Entry 3WW0 (X-ray diffraction, 2.50 A resolution); this record covers chains A and B.

[Chain A]
Molecule: Protein Hikeshi
From: Homo sapiens
UniProt: Q53FT3 (HIKES_HUMAN); numbering as in UniProt (aligned over 1-197)
Amino-acid sequence (199 residues; row label = number of the first residue in the row; numbers below 1 keep their minus sign (Gly-1 is residue -1)):
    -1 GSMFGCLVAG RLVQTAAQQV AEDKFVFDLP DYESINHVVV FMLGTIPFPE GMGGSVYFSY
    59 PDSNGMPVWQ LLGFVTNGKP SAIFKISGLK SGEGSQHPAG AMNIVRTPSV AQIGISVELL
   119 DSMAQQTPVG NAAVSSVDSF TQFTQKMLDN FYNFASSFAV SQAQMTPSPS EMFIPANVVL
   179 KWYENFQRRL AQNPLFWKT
Not modelled in the structure: 61-63, 88-106
Differences from the reference sequence: expression tag (-1 to 0); engineered mutation Ala97 (Phe in Q53FT3)
Curated features (UniProtKB/Swiss-Prot):
  - region: Val18 to Tyr55 (Required for F-X-F-G repeats-nucleoporins recognition and nuclear import), Gln124 to Ser134 (Flexible linker region involved in nuclear import of HSP70 proteins)
  - natural variant: Val54 (V54L: In HLD13)
  - mutagenesis: Val18 (V18A: Impairs the nuclear migrating activity), Val24 (V24A: Reduces the nuclear migrating activity), Tyr55 (Y55A: Reduces the nuclear migrating activity), Lys77 (K77A: Decreases nuclear import activity of HSPA8. Does not affect the dimer formation. Impairs binding to HSPA8), Val132 to Val135 (Decreases nuclear import activity of HSPA8. Does not affect the dimer formation. Markedly decreases binding to HSPA8), Phe141 (F141A: Decreases nuclear import activity of HSPA8. Does not affect the dimer formation. Decreases binding to HSPA8)

[Chain B]
Molecule: Protein Hikeshi
From: Homo sapiens
UniProt: Q53FT3 (HIKES_HUMAN); residue numbers follow UniProt; this construct covers 1-197
Amino-acid sequence (198 residues; numbered 0 to 197; the number before each row is that of its first residue; numbering starts at 0):
     0 SMFGCLVAGR LVQTAAQQVA EDKFVFDLPD YESINHVVVF MLGTIPFPEG MGGSVYFSYP
    60 DSNGMPVWQL LGFVTNGKPS AIFKISGLKS GEGSQHPAGA MNIVRTPSVA QIGISVELLD
   120 SMAQQTPVGN AAVSSVDSFT QFTQKMLDNF YNFASSFAVS QAQMTPSPSE MFIPANVVLK
   180 WYENFQRRLA QNPLFWKT
Not modelled in the structure: 60-62, 88-106, 197
Differences from the reference sequence: expression tag (0); engineered mutation Ala97 (Phe in Q53FT3)
Curated features (UniProtKB/Swiss-Prot):
  - region: Val18 to Tyr55 (Required for F-X-F-G repeats-nucleoporins recognition and nuclear import), Gln124 to Ser134 (Flexible linker region involved in nuclear import of HSP70 proteins)
  - natural variant: Val54 (V54L: In HLD13)
  - mutagenesis: Val18 (V18A: Impairs the nuclear migrating activity), Val24 (V24A: Reduces the nuclear migrating activity), Tyr55 (Y55A: Reduces the nuclear migrating activity), Lys77 (K77A: Decreases nuclear import activity of HSPA8. Does not affect the dimer formation. Impairs binding to HSPA8), Val132 to Val135 (Decreases nuclear import activity of HSPA8. Does not affect the dimer formation. Markedly decreases binding to HSPA8), Phe141 (F141A: Decreases nuclear import activity of HSPA8. Does not affect the dimer formation. Decreases binding to HSPA8)

[Chain A / chain B interface]
Residue-residue contacts (129; chain A residue first):
  Leu5(A) with Val37(B), hydrophobic; Phe39(B), hydrophobic; Ser79(B)
  Val6(A) with Ser79(B), hydrogen bond (backbone-side chain)
  Ala7(A) with Ser79(B)
  Gly8(A) with Gly76(B); Lys77(B); Pro78(B); Ser79(B), hydrogen bond (backbone-side chain)
  Arg9(A) with Pro78(B); Ser79(B), hydrogen bond (backbone-side chain)
  Leu10(A) with Met40(B); Gly42(B); Pro78(B)
  Val11(A) with Phe39(B), hydrophobic
  Val37(A) with Ile81(B), hydrophobic
  Phe39(A) with Leu5(B), hydrophobic
  Met40(A) with Val11(B)
  Gly42(A) with Leu10(B)
  Lys77(A) with Gly8(B)
  Pro78(A) with Gly8(B); Arg9(B); Leu10(B)
  Ser79(A) with Leu5(B); Val6(B), hydrogen bond (side chain-backbone); Ala7(B); Gly8(B), hydrogen bond (side chain-backbone); Arg9(B), hydrogen bond (side chain-backbone)
  Ile81(A) with Ala7(B), hydrophobic; His35(B)
  Ser133(A) with His35(B)
  Ser134(A) with Asn34(B); Lys83(B); Ser85(B)
  Ser137(A) with Ala131(B), hydrogen bond (side chain-backbone); Val132(B); Phe138(B)
  Phe138(A) with Phe138(B), hydrophobic; Phe141(B), hydrophobic
  Gln140(A) with Trp195(B)
  Phe141(A) with Phe141(B), hydrophobic; Thr142(B); Met145(B), hydrophobic; Trp195(B)
  Thr142(A) with Phe141(B)
  Lys144(A) with Trp195(B); Lys196(B)
  Met145(A) with Met145(B); Leu146(B), hydrophobic; Phe149(B), hydrophobic; Trp180(B); Phe184(B), hydrophobic
  Leu146(A) with Phe149(B), hydrophobic
  Asn148(A) with Trp180(B), hydrogen bond; Phe184(B)
  Phe149(A) with Phe149(B), hydrophobic; Ile172(B), hydrophobic; Trp180(B)
  Phe152(A) with Val176(B); Trp180(B), hydrophobic
  Ala153(A) with Ile172(B), hydrophobic
  Phe156(A) with Pro173(B); Val176(B), hydrophobic
  Ala157(A) with Met170(B); Phe171(B)
  Val158(A) with Met170(B); Phe171(B), hydrogen bond (backbone-backbone)
  Ser159(A) with Glu169(B); Met170(B)
  Gln160(A) with Met163(B); Thr164(B), hydrogen bond (side chain-backbone); Pro165(B); Ser166(B), hydrogen bond (side chain-backbone); Phe171(B)
  Met163(A) with Gln160(B); Met163(B), hydrophobic; Phe171(B), hydrophobic
  Thr164(A) with Gln160(B), hydrogen bond (backbone-side chain)
  Pro165(A) with Gln160(B)
  Ser166(A) with Gln160(B), hydrogen bond (backbone-side chain)
  Pro167(A) with Ser159(B); Gln160(B); Ala161(B), hydrogen bond (backbone-backbone)
  Glu169(A) with Val158(B); Ser159(B); Gln160(B), hydrogen bond
  Met170(A) with Ala157(B); Val158(B); Ser159(B); Pro173(B); Ala174(B), hydrogen bond (backbone-backbone)
  Phe171(A) with Ala157(B); Val158(B), hydrogen bond (backbone-backbone); Gln160(B); Phe171(B), hydrophobic; Ile172(B); Pro173(B); Ala174(B)
  Ile172(A) with Ala153(B); Phe171(B); Ile172(B), hydrogen bond (backbone-backbone); Val177(B), hydrophobic
  Pro173(A) with Phe156(B); Glu169(B); Met170(B); Phe171(B), hydrophobic
  Ala174(A) with Met170(B), hydrogen bond (backbone-backbone)
  Asn175(A) with Glu169(B), hydrogen bond
  Val176(A) with Phe152(B); Ala153(B), hydrophobic; Phe156(B), hydrophobic
  Lys179(A) with Phe156(B)
  Trp180(A) with Met145(B); Asn148(B), hydrogen bond; Phe149(B); Phe152(B), hydrophobic
  Phe184(A) with Met145(B), hydrophobic
  Leu193(A) with Gly86(B)
  Phe194(A) with Met145(B), hydrophobic
  Trp195(A) with Ser137(B); Gln140(B); Phe141(B); Lys144(B), hydrogen bond (backbone-side chain); Met145(B), hydrophobic
  Lys196(A) with Gly86(B), hydrogen bond (side chain-backbone); Ser137(B); Gln140(B)
  Thr197(A) with Gln140(B); Lys144(B), hydrogen bond (backbone-side chain)
Also at the interface, not in a pair above, chain A (60 interface residues in all): Leu41, Gly76, Val132, Ser168, Val177
Also at the interface, not in a pair above, chain B (62 interface residues in all): Leu41, Ser154, Pro167, Asn183, Leu188

[Overview]
60 residues of chain A and 62 residues of chain B are in contact, with 24 hydrogen bonds. Polar contacts
include Val6(A)-Ser79(B), Gly8(A)-Ser79(B) and Arg9(A)-Ser79(B). UniProt lists 9 mutagenesis sites on chain A;
9 mutagenesis sites on chain B.
Chain A is Protein Hikeshi and chain B is Protein Hikeshi, both from Homo sapiens; the structure, Crystal
structure of F97A mutant, a new nuclear transport receptor of Hsp70, was determined by X-ray diffraction (same
publication as 3WVZ).
